PDB entry 5HYJ | X-ray diffraction, 3.06 A resolution | chains A and C of the 5 polymer chains in the assembly

== Chain A ==
Protein: HLA class I histocompatibility antigen, A-2 alpha chain
Organism: Homo sapiens
UniProt: P01892 (1A02_HUMAN); residues 1-276 here correspond to UniProt positions 25-300 (UniProt number = residue number + 24)
Chain sequence (276 residues; each row starts with the number of its first residue):
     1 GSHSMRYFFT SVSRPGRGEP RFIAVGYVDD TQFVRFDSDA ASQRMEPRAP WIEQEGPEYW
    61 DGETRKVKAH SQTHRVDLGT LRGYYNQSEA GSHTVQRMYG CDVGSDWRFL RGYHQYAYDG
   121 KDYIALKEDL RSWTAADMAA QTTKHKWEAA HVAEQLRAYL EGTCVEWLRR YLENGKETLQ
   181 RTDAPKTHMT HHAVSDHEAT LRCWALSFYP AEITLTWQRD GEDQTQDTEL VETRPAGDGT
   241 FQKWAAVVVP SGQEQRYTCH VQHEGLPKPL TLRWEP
Cystine bridges: Cys101-Cys164, Cys203-Cys259

== Chain C ==
Protein: Ala-gln-trp-gly-pro-asp-pro-ala-ala-ala
Chain sequence (10 residues; row label = number of the first residue in the row):
     1 AQWGPDPAAA

== Chain A / chain C interface ==
Contacting residue pairs (37; chain A residue first):
  Met5(A) - Ala1(C)
  Tyr7(A) - Ala1(C)  hydrogen bond (side chain-backbone)
  Tyr7(A) - Gln2(C)
  Phe9(A) - Gln2(C)
  Met45(A) - Gln2(C)
  Tyr59(A) - Ala1(C)  hydrogen bond (side chain-backbone)
  Glu63(A) - Ala1(C)  hydrogen bond (side chain-backbone)
  Glu63(A) - Gln2(C)  hydrogen bond (side chain-backbone)
  Lys66(A) - Gln2(C)  hydrogen bond (side chain-backbone)
  Lys66(A) - Trp3(C)
  Lys66(A) - Gly4(C)
  Lys66(A) - Pro5(C)
  Val67(A) - Gln2(C)
  Ala69(A) - Asp6(C)
  His70(A) - Pro7(C)
  Thr73(A) - Pro7(C)
  Thr73(A) - Ala9(C)
  Asp77(A) - Ala9(C)
  Asp77(A) - Ala10(C)  hydrogen bond (side chain-backbone)
  Tyr84(A) - Ala10(C)  hydrogen bond (side chain-backbone)
  Arg97(A) - Pro7(C)
  Tyr99(A) - Gln2(C)
  Tyr99(A) - Trp3(C)  hydrogen bond (side chain-backbone)
  His114(A) - Trp3(C)
  Thr143(A) - Ala10(C)  hydrogen bond (side chain-backbone)
  Lys146(A) - Ala10(C)  hydrogen bond (side chain-backbone)
  Trp147(A) - Ala8(C)  hydrogen bond (side chain-backbone)
  Trp147(A) - Ala9(C)  hydrogen bond (side chain-backbone)
  Trp147(A) - Ala10(C)
  Val152(A) - Trp3(C)  hydrophobic
  Val152(A) - Ala8(C)  hydrophobic
  Leu156(A) - Trp3(C)  hydrophobic
  Tyr159(A) - Ala1(C)  hydrogen bond (side chain-backbone)
  Tyr159(A) - Gln2(C)
  Tyr159(A) - Trp3(C)  hydrogen bond (side chain-backbone)
  Trp167(A) - Ala1(C)  hydrophobic
  Tyr171(A) - Ala1(C)  hydrogen bond (side chain-backbone)
Interface residues without a listed pair, chain A (25 interface residues in all): Gln155

== In short ==
25 residues of chain A face 10 of chain C across their interface; the contacts include 15 hydrogen bonds.
Polar pairs include Tyr7(A)-Ala1(C), Tyr59(A)-Ala1(C) and Glu63(A)-Ala1(C).
Here chain A is HLA class I histocompatibility antigen, A-2 alpha chain (Homo sapiens) and chain C is
Ala-gln-trp-gly-pro-asp-pro-ala-ala-ala. Entry 5HYJ (1E6 TCR in Complex with HLA-A02 carrying AQWGPDPAAA) was
determined by X-ray diffraction.
